9AYF - chains Q and R of the 6 polymer chains in the assembly; structure by electron microscopy, 3.60 A resolution.

# Chain Q (and R)
Molecule: Isoform 1 of Extracellular calcium-sensing receptor
Source organism: Homo sapiens
Notes: chain R of this document is another copy of the same molecule, construct and numbering; everything in this record applies to it too
UniProt: P41180 (CASR_HUMAN); the construct has insertions or renumbered stretches relative to UniProt, so the offset changes along the chain: -7 to 11 = UniProt 1-19; 20-903 = UniProt 20-903
Sequence (911 residues; numbered -7 to 903; the number before each row is that of its first residue; numbers below 1 keep their minus sign (Met-7 is residue -7)):
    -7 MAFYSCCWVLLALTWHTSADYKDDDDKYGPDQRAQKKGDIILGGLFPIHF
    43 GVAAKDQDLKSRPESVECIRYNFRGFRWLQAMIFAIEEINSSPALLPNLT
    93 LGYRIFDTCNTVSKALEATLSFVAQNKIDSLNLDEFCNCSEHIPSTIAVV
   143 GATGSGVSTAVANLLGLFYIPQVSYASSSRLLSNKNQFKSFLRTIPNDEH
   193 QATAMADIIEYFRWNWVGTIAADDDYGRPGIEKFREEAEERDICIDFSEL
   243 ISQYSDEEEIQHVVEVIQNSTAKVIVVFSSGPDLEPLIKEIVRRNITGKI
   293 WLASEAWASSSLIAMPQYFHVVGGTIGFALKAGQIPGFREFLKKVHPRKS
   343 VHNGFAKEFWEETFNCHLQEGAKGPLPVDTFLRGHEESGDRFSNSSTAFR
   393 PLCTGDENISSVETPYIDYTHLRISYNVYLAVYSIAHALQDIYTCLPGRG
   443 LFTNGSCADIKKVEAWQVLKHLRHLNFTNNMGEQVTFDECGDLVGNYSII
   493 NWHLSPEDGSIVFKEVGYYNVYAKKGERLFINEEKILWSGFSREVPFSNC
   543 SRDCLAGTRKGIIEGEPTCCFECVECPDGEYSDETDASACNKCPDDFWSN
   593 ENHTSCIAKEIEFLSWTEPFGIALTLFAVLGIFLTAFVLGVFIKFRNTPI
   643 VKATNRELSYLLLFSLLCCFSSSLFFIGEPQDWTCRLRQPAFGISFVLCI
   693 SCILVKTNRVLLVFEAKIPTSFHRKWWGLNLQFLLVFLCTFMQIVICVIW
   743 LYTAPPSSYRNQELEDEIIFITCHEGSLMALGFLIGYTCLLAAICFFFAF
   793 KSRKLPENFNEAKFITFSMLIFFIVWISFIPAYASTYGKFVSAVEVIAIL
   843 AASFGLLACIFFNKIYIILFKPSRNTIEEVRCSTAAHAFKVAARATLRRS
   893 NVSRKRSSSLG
Not modelled in the structure: -7 to 21, 125-134, 361-391, 699-721, 866-903 (chain R: -7 to 20, 125-134, 361-391, 878-903)
Construct notes: insertion (12-19)
Disulfide bonds: Cys60-Cys101, Cys236-Cys561, Cys358-Cys395, Cys437-Cys449, Cys542-Cys562, Cys546-Cys565, Cys677-Cys765
Glycans and other covalent adducts: N-acetylglucosamine (NAG) linked to Asn261, Asn287, Asn468, Asn488, Asn541
Bound ions: Ca2+ site 1: Ile81, Ser84, Leu87, Leu88; Ca2+ site 2 near Thr100 (its only coordinating residue here); Ca2+ site 3: Asp234 (shared with Gly557(R) of chain R)
Small-molecule neighbours:
  - 9IG (3-(2-chlorophenyl)-N-[(1R)-1-(3-methoxyphenyl)ethyl]propan-1-amine): Phe668, Gln681, Phe684, Glu767, Leu770, Leu773, Leu776, Ile777, Thr780, Cys781, Phe814, Trp818, Phe821, Tyr825, Glu837, Ile841
  - Lauryl Maltose Neopentyl Glycol (AV0): Leu626, Lys805, Phe806, Phe809, Ile813, Phe846, Gly847, Ala850, Cys851, Phe854, Tyr858
  - cyclomethyltryptophan (TCR): Arg66, Trp70, Thr145, Gly146, Ser147, Ala168, Ser169, Ser170, Ser171, Tyr218, Glu297, Ala298, Ile416
Swiss-Prot annotation at these positions:
  - region: Phe637 to Arg648 (Intracellular loop 1 (ICL1)), Thr699 to Asn722 (Intracellular loop 2 (ICL2)), Phe790 to Lys805 (Intracellular loop 3 (ICL3)), Ala880 to Ser900 (Interaction with RNF19A), Arg890 to Arg898 (Arginine-rich retention motif)
  - binding site (phosphate): Arg66 to Trp70, Arg415 to Ser417
  - binding site (Ca(2+)): Ile81, Ser84, Leu87, Leu88, Thr100, Thr145, Ser170, Pro188, Asp190, Glu231, Asp234, Glu297, Tyr489, Gly557
  - binding site (L-tryptophan): Ser147, Ala168, Ser170, Glu297
  - binding site (spermine): Asp238, Ser240
  - site: Cys482 (Important for ability of agonist AMG 416 to activate G-protein-coupled receptor activity)
  - modified residue: Thr888 (Phosphothreonine), Ser892 (Phosphoserine), Ser899 (Phosphoserine)
  - glycosylation (N-linked (GlcNAc...) asparagine): Asn90, Asn130, Asn261, Asn287, Asn386, Asn400, Asn446, Asn468, Asn488, Asn541, Asn594

# Chain Q / chain R interface
Contacting residue pairs - 88 pairs, chain Q then chain R:
  Gln49(Q) with Tyr161(R); Arg465(R)
  Asp50(Q) with Lys462(R), hydrogen bond (backbone-side chain)
  Leu51(Q) with Phe444(R); Trp458(R); Leu461(R), hydrophobic; Lys462(R); Arg465(R)
  Lys52(Q) with Leu443(R); Phe444(R); Thr445(R), hydrogen bond (backbone-backbone)
  Ser53(Q) with Trp458(R)
  Arg54(Q) with Glu456(R), salt bridge; Trp458(R)
  Pro55(Q) with Tyr161(R), hydrophobic; Trp458(R)
  Ser105(Q) with Leu159(R)
  Leu108(Q) with Asn155(R)
  Glu109(Q) with Leu159(R)
  Leu112(Q) with Lys119(R); Leu123(R); Leu159(R), hydrophobic; Phe160(R), hydrophobic
  Lys119(Q) with Lys119(R); Leu123(R)
  Leu123(Q) with Gly21(R); Glu109(R); Leu112(R), hydrophobic; Ser113(R)
  Ala152(Q) with Asn155(R)
  Asn155(Q) with Leu108(R)
  Leu159(Q) with Ser105(R); Leu108(R), hydrophobic; Glu109(R); Leu112(R), hydrophobic
  Tyr161(Q) with Gln49(R), hydrogen bond; Pro55(R), hydrophobic
  Arg172(Q) with Asp215(R), salt bridge; Leu242(R)
  Leu173(Q) with Arg220(R)
  Asn178(Q) with Tyr246(R)
  Asp215(Q) with Arg172(R), salt bridge
  Arg220(Q) with Leu173(R)
  Glu224(Q) with Glu224(R)
  Asp234(Q) with Gly557(R)
  Leu443(Q) with Lys52(R)
  Phe444(Q) with Leu51(R); Lys52(R)
  Thr445(Q) with Lys52(R)
  Glu456(Q) with Arg54(R), salt bridge
  Trp458(Q) with Leu51(R); Ser53(R); Arg54(R); Pro55(R)
  Leu461(Q) with Leu51(R), hydrophobic
  Lys462(Q) with Asp50(R), hydrogen bond (side chain-backbone); Leu51(R)
  Arg465(Q) with Gln49(R); Leu51(R)
  Arg551(Q) with Arg551(R)
  Gly553(Q) with Ile554(R)
  Ile554(Q) with Lys552(R); Ile554(R), hydrophobic
  Glu556(Q) with Lys552(R), salt bridge
  Gly557(Q) with Asp234(R)
  Glu558(Q) with Thr560(R)
  Pro559(Q) with Thr560(R)
  Thr560(Q) with Glu558(R); Pro559(R); Thr560(R)
  Ser580(Q) with Ile554(R); Glu556(R), hydrogen bond
  Phe612(Q) with Pro823(R), hydrophobic
  Phe809(Q) with Phe809(R), hydrophobic
  Leu812(Q) with Phe809(R), hydrophobic
  Ser820(Q) with Val817(R); Ser820(R)
  Pro823(Q) with Phe821(R), hydrophobic
  Ala824(Q) with Ser820(R)
  Ser827(Q) with Thr828(R), hydrogen bond (backbone-side chain)
  Thr828(Q) with Ala824(R); Ser827(R)
  Tyr829(Q) with Ser827(R), hydrogen bond (backbone-side chain); Phe832(R)
  Phe832(Q) with Ser827(R)
  Val836(Q) with Pro823(R), hydrophobic
  Ile839(Q) with Ile819(R); Pro823(R), hydrophobic
Also at the interface, not in a pair above, chain Q (71 interface residues in all): Val104, Ser113, Leu156, Phe160, Gln179, Arg227, Glu228, Asp238, Leu242, Tyr246, Lys552, Asp578, Ala579, Lys805, Ile813, Ile816, Val817, Ala835
Also at the interface, not in a pair above, chain R (69 interface residues in all): Val104, Ala152, Leu156, Asn178, Gln179, Arg227, Glu231, Ser240, Gly553, Asp578, Ser580, Lys805, Leu812, Ile813, Ile816, Val836

# In short
71 residues of chain Q and 69 residues of chain R are in contact, with 7 hydrogen bonds and 5 salt bridges.
Polar pairs include Arg54(Q)-Glu456(R), Arg172(Q)-Asp215(R) and Glu556(Q)-Lys552(R). Chain Q binds
cyclomethyltryptophan, compound 9IG and Lauryl Maltose Neopentyl Glycol.
Chain Q and chain R are both Isoform 1 of Extracellular calcium-sensing receptor (Homo sapiens); the
structure, Structure of human calcium-sensing receptor in complex with Gi1 (miniGi1) protein in detergent, was
determined by electron microscopy together with 9ASB, 9AVG, 9AVL and 9AXF from the same study.
